Entry 8C8L (electron microscopy, 2.71 A resolution); this record covers chains A and B of the 6 polymer chains in the assembly.

== Chain A (and B) ==
Molecule: Cell surface protein
From: Nitrosopumilus maritimus SCM1
Notes: chain B of this document is another copy of the same molecule, construct and numbering; everything in this record applies to it too
UniProtKB: A9A4Y9 (A9A4Y9_NITMS); residues 1-1734 here = UniProt positions 1-1734
Chain sequence (1734 residues; each row starts with the number of its first residue):
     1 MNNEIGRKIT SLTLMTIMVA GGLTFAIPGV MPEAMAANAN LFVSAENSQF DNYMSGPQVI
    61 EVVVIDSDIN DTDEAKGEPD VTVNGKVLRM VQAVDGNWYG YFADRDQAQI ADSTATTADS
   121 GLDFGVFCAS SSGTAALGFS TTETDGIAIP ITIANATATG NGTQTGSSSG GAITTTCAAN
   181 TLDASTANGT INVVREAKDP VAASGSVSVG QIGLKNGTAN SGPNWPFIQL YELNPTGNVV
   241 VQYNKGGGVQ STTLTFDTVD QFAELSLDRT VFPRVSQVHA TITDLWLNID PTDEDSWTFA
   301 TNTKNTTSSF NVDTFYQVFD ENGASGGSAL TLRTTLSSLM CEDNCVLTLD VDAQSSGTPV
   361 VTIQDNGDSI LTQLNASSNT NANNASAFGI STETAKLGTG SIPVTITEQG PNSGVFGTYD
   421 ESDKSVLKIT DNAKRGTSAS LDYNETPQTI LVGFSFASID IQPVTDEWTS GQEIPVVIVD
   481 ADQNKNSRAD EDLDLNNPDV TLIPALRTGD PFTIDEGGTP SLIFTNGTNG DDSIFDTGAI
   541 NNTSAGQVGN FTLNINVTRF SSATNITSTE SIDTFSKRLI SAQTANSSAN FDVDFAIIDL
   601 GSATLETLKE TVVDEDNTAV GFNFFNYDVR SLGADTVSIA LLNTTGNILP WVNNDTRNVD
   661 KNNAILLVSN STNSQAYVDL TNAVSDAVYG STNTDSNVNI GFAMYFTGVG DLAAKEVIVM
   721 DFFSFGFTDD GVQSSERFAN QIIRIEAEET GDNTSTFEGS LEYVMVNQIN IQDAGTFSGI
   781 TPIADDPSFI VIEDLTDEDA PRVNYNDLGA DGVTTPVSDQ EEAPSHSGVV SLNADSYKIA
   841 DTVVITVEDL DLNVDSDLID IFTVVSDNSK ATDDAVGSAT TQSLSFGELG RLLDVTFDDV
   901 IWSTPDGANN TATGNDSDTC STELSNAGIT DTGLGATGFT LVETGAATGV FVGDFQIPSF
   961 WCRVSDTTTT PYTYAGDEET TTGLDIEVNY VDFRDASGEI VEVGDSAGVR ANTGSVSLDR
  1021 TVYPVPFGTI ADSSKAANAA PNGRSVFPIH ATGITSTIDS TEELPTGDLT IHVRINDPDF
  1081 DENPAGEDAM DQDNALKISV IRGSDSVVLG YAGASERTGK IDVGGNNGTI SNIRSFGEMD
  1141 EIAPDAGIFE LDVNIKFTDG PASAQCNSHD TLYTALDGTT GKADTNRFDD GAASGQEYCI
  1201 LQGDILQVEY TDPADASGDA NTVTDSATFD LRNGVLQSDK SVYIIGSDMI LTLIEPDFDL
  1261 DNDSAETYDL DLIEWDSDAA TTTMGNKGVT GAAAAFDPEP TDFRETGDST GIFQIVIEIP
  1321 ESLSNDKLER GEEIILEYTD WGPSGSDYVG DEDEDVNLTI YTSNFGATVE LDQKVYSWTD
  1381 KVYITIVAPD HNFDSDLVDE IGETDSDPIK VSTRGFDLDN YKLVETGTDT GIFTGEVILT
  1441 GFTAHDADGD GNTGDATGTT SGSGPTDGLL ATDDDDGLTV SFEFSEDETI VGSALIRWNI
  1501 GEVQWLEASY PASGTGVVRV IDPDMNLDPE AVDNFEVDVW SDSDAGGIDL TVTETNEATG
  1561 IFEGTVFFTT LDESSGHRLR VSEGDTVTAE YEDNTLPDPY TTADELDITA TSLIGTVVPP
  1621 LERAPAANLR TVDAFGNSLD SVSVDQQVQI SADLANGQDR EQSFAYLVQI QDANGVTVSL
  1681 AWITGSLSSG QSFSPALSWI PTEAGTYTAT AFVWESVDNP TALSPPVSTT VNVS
Not modelled in the structure: 1-36, 1364-1734
Cystine bridges: Cys128-Cys177, Cys341-Cys345, Cys920-Cys962, Cys1166-Cys1199

== Chain A / chain B interface ==
Contacting residue pairs (78; chain A residue first):
  Ala75(A) with Thr72(B), hydrogen bond (backbone-side chain); Asp73(B)
  Lys76(A) with Asn70(B)
  Gly77(A) with Asn70(B), hydrogen bond (backbone-backbone); Val94(B); Asp95(B); Gly96(B)
  Glu78(A) with Val94(B), hydrogen bond (backbone-backbone); Asp95(B)
  Asp80(A) with Lys198(B), salt bridge
  Gly85(A) with Pro411(B)
  Lys86(A) with Glu294(B)
  Val87(A) with Lys198(B)
  Glu143(A) with Glu196(B); Asp293(B); Glu294(B)
  Asp145(A) with Asn322(B)
  Ser206(A) with Asp73(B), hydrogen bond
  Glu232(A) with Glu421(B)
  Asn234(A) with Glu421(B), hydrogen bond (side chain-backbone); Asp423(B), hydrogen bond; Arg488(B)
  Pro235(A) with Glu421(B)
  Thr236(A) with Arg488(B); Asp490(B); Asp752(B), hydrogen bond
  Gly246(A) with Ala39(B); Ile65(B)
  Gly247(A) with Ala39(B), hydrogen bond (backbone-backbone)
  Gln354(A) with Ile861(B)
  Ser356(A) with Thr863(B)
  Arg435(A) with Thr937(B), hydrogen bond (side chain-backbone); Gly938(B), hydrogen bond (side chain-backbone); Phe939(B); Thr940(B); Asp954(B), salt bridge
  Gly436(A) with Ile861(B); Thr940(B); Val942(B)
  Ser438(A) with Ile861(B)
  Pro447(A) with Asp857(B); Leu858(B), hydrophobic
  Thr449(A) with Leu858(B); Ile859(B)
  Leu451(A) with Ile861(B), hydrophobic
  Val732(A) with Thr1267(B)
  Gln733(A) with Thr1267(B)
  Ser734(A) with Ser1264(B)
  Asp797(A) with Arg1074(B), salt bridge
  Glu798(A) with Arg1074(B), salt bridge; Ile1142(B); Glu1150(B); Asp1263(B)
  Arg802(A) with Glu1087(B), salt bridge; Asp1140(B), salt bridge; Glu1141(B), hydrogen bond (side chain-backbone); Ile1142(B)
  Asn804(A) with Glu1087(B)
  Ala810(A) with Asp954(B)
  Asp811(A) with Thr842(B), hydrogen bond; Asp954(B); Gln956(B), hydrogen bond
  Val813(A) with Gln956(B)
  Thr815(A) with Asn1083(B), hydrogen bond
  Pro816(A) with Asn1083(B); Gly1086(B)
  Val817(A) with Ala1085(B)
  Ser818(A) with Ala1085(B), hydrogen bond (backbone-backbone); Gly1086(B); Glu1087(B), hydrogen bond (side chain-backbone); Pro1144(B)
  Gln820(A) with Ile1142(B); Ala1143(B)
  Phe886(A) with Thr1301(B)
  Glu999(A) with Ala1265(B); Arg1304(B), salt bridge
  Ile1000(A) with Arg1304(B), hydrogen bond (backbone-side chain)
  Glu1002(A) with Glu1299(B)
Other interface residues (no listed pair), chain A (59 interface residues in all): Ile69, Glu74, Asn84, Ser140, Thr142, Leu233, Asn244, Lys245, Thr437, Ser440, Gln448, Asp799, Asp819, Ser885, Val1001
Other interface residues (no listed pair), chain B (61 interface residues in all): Asn40, Phe42, Asp71, Glu74, Asn97, Asp199, Thr292, Asp420, Ser422, Phe955, Pro1300

== Overview ==
59 residues of chain A face 61 of chain B across their interface, with 17 hydrogen bonds and 7 salt bridges.
Polar pairs include Asp80(A)-Lys198(B), Arg435(A)-Asp954(B) and Asp797(A)-Arg1074(B).
Both chains are Cell surface protein (Nitrosopumilus maritimus SCM1). Entry 8C8L (In vitro structure of the
Nitrosopumilus maritimus S-layer - Two-fold symmetry (C2)) was determined by electron microscopy together with
8C8O, 8C8R, 8C8K, 8C8M and 8C8N from the same study.
